PDB entry 6F0K | electron microscopy, 3.87 A resolution | chains B and F of the 7 polymer chains in the assembly

Chain B:
Name: Fe-S-cluster-containing hydrogenase
Organism: Rhodothermus marinus (strain ATCC 43812 / DSM 4252 / R-10)
UniProtKB: D0MDD5 (D0MDD5_RHOM4); numbering as in UniProt (aligned over 1-1039)
Sequence (1039 residues; each row starts with the number of its first residue):
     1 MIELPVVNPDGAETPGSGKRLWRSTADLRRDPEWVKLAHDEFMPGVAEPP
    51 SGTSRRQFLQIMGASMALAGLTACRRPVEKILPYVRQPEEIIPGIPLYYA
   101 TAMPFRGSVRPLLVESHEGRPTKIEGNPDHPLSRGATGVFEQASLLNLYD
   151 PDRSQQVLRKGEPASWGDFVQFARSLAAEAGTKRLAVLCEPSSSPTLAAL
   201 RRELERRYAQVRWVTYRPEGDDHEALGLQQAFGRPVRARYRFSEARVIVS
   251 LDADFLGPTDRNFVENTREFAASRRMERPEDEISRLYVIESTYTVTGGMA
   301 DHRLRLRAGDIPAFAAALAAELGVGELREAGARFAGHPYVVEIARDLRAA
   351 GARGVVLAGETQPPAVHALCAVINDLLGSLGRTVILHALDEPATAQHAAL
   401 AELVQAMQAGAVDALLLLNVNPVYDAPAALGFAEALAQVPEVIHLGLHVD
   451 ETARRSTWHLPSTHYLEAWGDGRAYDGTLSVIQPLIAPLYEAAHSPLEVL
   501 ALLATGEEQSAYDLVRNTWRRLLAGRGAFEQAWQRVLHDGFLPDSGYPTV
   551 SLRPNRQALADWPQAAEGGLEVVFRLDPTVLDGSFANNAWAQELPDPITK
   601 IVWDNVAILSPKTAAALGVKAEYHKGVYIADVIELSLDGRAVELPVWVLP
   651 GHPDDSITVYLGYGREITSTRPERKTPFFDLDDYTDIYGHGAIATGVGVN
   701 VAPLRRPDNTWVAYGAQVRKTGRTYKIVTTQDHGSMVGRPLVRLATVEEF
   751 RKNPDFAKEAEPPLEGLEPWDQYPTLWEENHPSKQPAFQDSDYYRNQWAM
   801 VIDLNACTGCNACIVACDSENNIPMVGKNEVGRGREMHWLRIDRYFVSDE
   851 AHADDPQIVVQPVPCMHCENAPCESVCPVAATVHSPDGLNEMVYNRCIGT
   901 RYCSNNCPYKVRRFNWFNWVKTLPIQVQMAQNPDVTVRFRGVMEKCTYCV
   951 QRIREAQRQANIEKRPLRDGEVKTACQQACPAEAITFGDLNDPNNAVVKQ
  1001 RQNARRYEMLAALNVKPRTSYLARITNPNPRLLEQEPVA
Not modelled in the structure: 1-74, 1036-1039
Metal / ion sites: 4Fe-4S cluster Fe site 1: Cys807, Cys810, Cys813, Cys980; 4Fe-4S cluster Fe site 2: Cys817, Cys946, Cys949, Cys976; 4Fe-4S cluster Fe site 3: Cys865, Met866, Cys868, Cys873, Cys907; 3Fe-4S cluster Fe: Cys877, Cys897, Cys903
Small-molecule neighbours:
  - 3Fe-4S cluster (F3S): Val876, Cys877, Pro878, Val879, Ala881, Thr882, Met892, Cys897, Ile898, Gly899, Thr900, Arg901, Tyr902, Cys903, Arg912, Met943
  - heme c (HEC), molecule 1: Asp792, Tyr793, Arg954, Gln957, Arg958, Asn961
  - heme c (HEC), molecule 2: Ala880, Asn895, Arg896
  - 4Fe-4S cluster (SF4), molecule 1: Cys807, Thr808, Gly809, Cys810, Asn811, Ala812, Cys813, Ile842, Pro862, Cys980, Ala984
  - 4Fe-4S cluster (SF4), molecule 2: Cys813, Cys817, Asn821, Trp839, Leu840, Pro864, Cys946, Thr947, Tyr948, Cys949, Ala975, Cys976
  - 4Fe-4S cluster (SF4), molecule 3: Cys865, Met866, His867, Cys868, Pro872, Cys873, Asn890, Cys907, Tyr909, Arg912, Lys945

Chain F:
Name: ActF
Organism: Rhodothermus marinus (strain ATCC 43812 / DSM 4252 / R-10)
UniProtKB: D0MDD9 (D0MDD9_RHOM4); residues 1-417 here = UniProt positions 1-417
Sequence (417 residues; row label = number of the first residue in the row):
     1 MAEVKANGFPGWLLDPLRPTREKAEPRYRLPEDVRIWAVPLAIGVGLLIV
    51 SLVGWAIDARQFYFSYLVGWTFCLTLALGSLFFVMIQHLTRAQWVVAVRR
   101 LPEALVWTFPVLIVLFIPILFGLHDLYHWTHHELYDPSSPEYDPILAGKH
   151 AYLNVPFFLVRIAFYFFIWTLLAYKLYTLSVRQDVDPDPSIPAQQRKVSA
   201 WGMPLYGVTVAFASYDFLMSLDPHWYSTIFGVYFFAGSFFVALGFITTCY
   251 AILVRRGTLQGIVRAPHFQDLGKLMFGFTAFWAYIAFSQYMLIWYGNLPE
   301 ETLWYRHRLEHGWEVLSQVLIWGHFVLPFLILLPWAAKRTPVLVGTMGIW
   351 FAIIHWIDLFWVAMPVLHTEHMTFHWLDVTCWLGLFGVVVGLFFYRISRH
   401 SLVPQNDPYLARSLALH
Not modelled in the structure: 1-34, 417

How chain B and chain F interact:
Residue-residue contacts (22):
  Leu764(B) with Thr302(F)
  Leu767(B) with Tyr305(F), hydrophobic; Arg306(F)
  Trp770(B) with Pro299(F), hydrophobic
  Tyr773(B) with Thr302(F)
  Pro774(B) with Tyr305(F)
  Thr775(B) with Asn297(F); Tyr305(F)
  Leu776(B) with Trp294(F); Glu301(F); Arg308(F), hydrogen bond (backbone-side chain); Leu309(F)
  Trp777(B) with Trp294(F); Asn297(F)
  Asn870(B) with Gly296(F), hydrogen bond (side chain-backbone); Asn297(F), hydrogen bond
  Pro872(B) with Tyr295(F), hydrogen bond (backbone-side chain)
  Ser875(B) with Tyr295(F), hydrogen bond
  Val876(B) with Tyr295(F)
  Asn906(B) with Tyr295(F)
  Ala1012(B) with Pro299(F)
  Asn1014(B) with Asn297(F), hydrogen bond (side chain-backbone)
Interface residues without a listed pair, chain B (17 interface residues in all): Glu779, Leu1013
Interface residues without a listed pair, chain F (14 interface residues in all): Tyr290, Ile293, Leu298

In short:
17 residues of chain B face 14 of chain F across their interface, with 6 hydrogen bonds. Polar pairs include
Leu776(B)-Arg308(F), Asn870(B)-Gly296(F) and Asn870(B)-Asn297(F). Bound to chain B: heme c, 3Fe-4S cluster and
3 copies of 4Fe-4S cluster.
Chain B is Fe-S-cluster-containing hydrogenase and chain F is ActF, both from Rhodothermus marinus (strain
ATCC 43812 / DSM 4252 / R-10); the structure, Alternative complex III, was determined by electron microscopy.
